7Q3G - chains A and B of the 5 polymer chains in the assembly; structure by electron microscopy, 3.50 A resolution.

== Chain A (and B) ==
Molecule: Neur_chan_LBD domain-containing protein
From: Desulfofustis sp. PB-SRB1
Notes: chain B of this document is another copy of the same molecule, construct and numbering; everything in this record applies to it too
UniProtKB: V4JF97 (V4JF97_9DELT); residues 1-642 here = UniProt positions 1-642
Chain sequence (642 residues; row label = number of the first residue in the row):
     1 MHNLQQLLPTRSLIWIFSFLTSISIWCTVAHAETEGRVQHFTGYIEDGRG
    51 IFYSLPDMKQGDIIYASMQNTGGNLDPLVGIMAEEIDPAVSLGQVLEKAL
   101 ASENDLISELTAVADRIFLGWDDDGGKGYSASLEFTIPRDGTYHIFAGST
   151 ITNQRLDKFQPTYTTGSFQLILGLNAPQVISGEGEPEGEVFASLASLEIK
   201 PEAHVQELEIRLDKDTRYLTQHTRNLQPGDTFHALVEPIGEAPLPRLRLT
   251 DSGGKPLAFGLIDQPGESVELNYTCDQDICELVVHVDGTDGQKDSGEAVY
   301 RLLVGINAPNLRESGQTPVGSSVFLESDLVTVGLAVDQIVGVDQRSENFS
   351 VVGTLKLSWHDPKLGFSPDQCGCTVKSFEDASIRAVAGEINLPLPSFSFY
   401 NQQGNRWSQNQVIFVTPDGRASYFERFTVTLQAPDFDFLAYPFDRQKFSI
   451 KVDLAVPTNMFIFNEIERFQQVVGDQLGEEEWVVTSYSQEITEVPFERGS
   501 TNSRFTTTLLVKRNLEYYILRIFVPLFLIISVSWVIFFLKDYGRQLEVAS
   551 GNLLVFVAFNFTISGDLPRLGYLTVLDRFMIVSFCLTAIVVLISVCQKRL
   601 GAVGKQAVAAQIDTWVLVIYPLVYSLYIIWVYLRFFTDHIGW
Disordered / not traced: 1-68, 78-82, 101-104, 118-120, 141-148, 170-195, 237-245, 641-642
Metal / ion sites: Ca2+ site 1: Glu-347, Pro-434 (shared with 1 residue of chain E); Ca2+ site 2: Leu-477 (shared with Glu-347(B) of chain B)
From the paper describing this entry:
  - conformationally variable residues (side-chain flip): Trp-407, Leu-554
  - Ca2+ coordination: Glu-347, Glu-480

== How chain A and chain B interact ==
Pairs across the interface - 95 pairs, chain A then chain B:
  Asp-76(A) / Lys-255(B)
  Asp-105(A) / Phe-259(B)
  Asp-123(A) / Lys-255(B)  salt bridge
  Asp-124(A) / Lys-255(B)  hydrogen bond (backbone-side chain)
  Gly-125(A) / Lys-255(B)
  Thr-152(A) / Gly-254(B)
  Thr-152(A) / Lys-255(B)
  Thr-152(A) / Pro-256(B)
  Asn-153(A) / Gly-254(B)
  Asn-153(A) / Pro-256(B)
  Gln-154(A) / Gly-253(B)
  Gln-154(A) / Gly-254(B)
  Leu-156(A) / Tyr-218(B)
  Leu-156(A) / Thr-220(B)
  Asp-157(A) / Tyr-218(B)
  Phe-159(A) / Tyr-218(B)
  Phe-159(A) / Pro-256(B)  hydrophobic
  Phe-159(A) / His-285(B)
  Gln-338(A) / Pro-434(B)
  Val-340(A) / Ser-346(B)
  Val-352(A) / Gln-432(B)
  Pro-368(A) / Gly-253(B)
  Gly-372(A) / Ser-252(B)  hydrogen bond (backbone-side chain)
  Thr-374(A) / Ser-252(B)
  Ser-377(A) / Arg-498(B)
  Glu-379(A) / Arg-384(B)
  Asp-380(A) / Arg-384(B)  salt bridge
  Trp-407(A) / Gln-402(B)  hydrogen bond (side chain-backbone)
  Trp-407(A) / Gln-403(B)
  Trp-407(A) / Gly-404(B)
  Trp-407(A) / Asn-405(B)
  Gln-409(A) / Ser-398(B)
  Gln-409(A) / Tyr-400(B)
  Gln-409(A) / Gln-402(B)
  Asn-410(A) / Ser-398(B)  hydrogen bond
  Val-412(A) / Arg-498(B)
  Phe-414(A) / Glu-497(B)
  Phe-414(A) / Arg-498(B)
  Phe-424(A) / Glu-497(B)
  Arg-426(A) / Tyr-400(B)  hydrogen bond (side chain-backbone)
  Arg-426(A) / Asn-401(B)
  Thr-428(A) / Gln-432(B)  hydrogen bond
  Gln-476(A) / Pro-434(B)
  Leu-477(A) / Pro-434(B)
  Leu-477(A) / Phe-436(B)
  Glu-479(A) / Leu-439(B)
  Glu-479(A) / Tyr-572(B)
  Glu-480(A) / Tyr-572(B)
  Glu-481(A) / Arg-345(B)  salt bridge
  Glu-481(A) / Gly-571(B)
  Asn-514(A) / Gly-571(B)
  Asn-514(A) / Tyr-572(B)
  Glu-516(A) / Leu-573(B)
  Glu-516(A) / Arg-578(B)  salt bridge
  Tyr-517(A) / Leu-570(B)
  Tyr-517(A) / Gly-571(B)
  Tyr-517(A) / Tyr-572(B)
  Tyr-517(A) / Leu-573(B)  hydrophobic
  Leu-520(A) / Leu-573(B)  hydrophobic
  Leu-520(A) / Ile-581(B)
  Arg-521(A) / Arg-569(B)
  Arg-521(A) / Ile-581(B)
  Val-524(A) / Cys-585(B)  hydrophobic
  Pro-525(A) / Phe-584(B)  hydrophobic
  Leu-528(A) / Cys-585(B)  hydrophobic
  Leu-528(A) / Ala-588(B)  hydrophobic
  Ile-529(A) / Phe-584(B)  hydrophobic
  Ser-531(A) / Leu-592(B)
  Val-532(A) / Val-591(B)  hydrophobic
  Val-532(A) / Leu-592(B)  hydrophobic
  Val-535(A) / Val-595(B)
  Phe-538(A) / Arg-599(B)
  Leu-539(A) / Leu-546(B)  hydrophobic
  Leu-539(A) / Lys-598(B)
  Leu-539(A) / Arg-599(B)
  Lys-540(A) / Arg-599(B)
  Asp-541(A) / Lys-598(B)  salt bridge
  Arg-544(A) / Gly-543(B)
  Arg-544(A) / Glu-547(B)
  Arg-544(A) / Lys-598(B)
  Glu-547(A) / Glu-547(B)
  Val-548(A) / Leu-546(B)  hydrophobic
  Leu-554(A) / Leu-554(B)  hydrophobic
  Val-555(A) / Leu-553(B)  hydrophobic
  Val-555(A) / Leu-554(B)  hydrophobic
  Ala-558(A) / Leu-554(B)  hydrophobic
  Ala-558(A) / Val-557(B)
  Phe-559(A) / Val-557(B)
  Phe-561(A) / Phe-561(B)  hydrophobic
  Thr-562(A) / Val-557(B)
  Thr-562(A) / Asn-560(B)
  Thr-562(A) / Phe-561(B)
  Thr-562(A) / Arg-569(B)
  Gly-565(A) / Arg-569(B)
  Asp-566(A) / Arg-569(B)
Interface residues without a listed pair, chain A (64 interface residues in all): Pro-77, Thr-150, Lys-158, Gly-478
Interface residues without a listed pair, chain B (57 interface residues in all): Asp-251, Glu-347, Phe-399, Ala-433, Asp-435, Asp-437, Ser-550, Ile-589, Ala-602

== Overview ==
The interface between chain A and chain B involves 64 residues on one side and 57 on the other, with 6
hydrogen bonds and 5 salt bridges. Polar pairs include Asp-123(A)/Lys-255(B), Asp-380(A)/Arg-384(B) and
Glu-481(A)/Arg-345(B). Glu-347(A) and Pro-434(A) coordinate Ca2+ site 1. The paper reports Ca2+ coordination
by Glu-347(A) and Glu-480(A); conformational variability at Trp-407(A) and Leu-554(A).
Chain A and chain B are both Neur_chan_LBD domain-containing protein (Desulfofustis sp. PB-SRB1); the
structure, Pentameric ligand-gated ion channel, DeCLIC at pH 7 with 10 mM Ca2+, was determined by electron
microscopy (same publication as 7Q3H).
